4QLU - chains K and W of the 28 polymer chains in the assembly; structure by X-ray diffraction, 2.80 A resolution.

== Chain K ==
Molecule: Proteasome subunit beta type-5
From: Saccharomyces cerevisiae
Notes: EC 3.4.25.1
Reference sequence: P30656 (PSB5_YEAST); residues 1-212 here correspond to UniProt positions 76-287 (UniProt number = residue number + 75)
Sequence (212 residues; each row starts with the number of its first residue):
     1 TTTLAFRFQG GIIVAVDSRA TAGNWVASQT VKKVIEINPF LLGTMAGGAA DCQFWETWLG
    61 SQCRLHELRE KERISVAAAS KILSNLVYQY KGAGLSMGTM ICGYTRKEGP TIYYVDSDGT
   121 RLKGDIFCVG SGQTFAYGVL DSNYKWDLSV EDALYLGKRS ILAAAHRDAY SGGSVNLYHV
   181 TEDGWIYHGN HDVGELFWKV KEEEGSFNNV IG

== Chain W ==
Molecule: Proteasome subunit beta type-3
From: Saccharomyces cerevisiae
Notes: EC 3.4.25.1
Reference sequence: P25451 (PSB3_YEAST); residues 0-204 here correspond to UniProt positions 1-205 (UniProt number = residue number + 1)
Sequence (205 residues; each row starts with the number of its first residue; numbering starts at 0):
     0 MSDPSSINGG IVVAMTGKDC VAIACDLRLG SQSLGVSNKF EKIFHYGHVF LGITGLATDV
    60 TTLNEMFRYK TNLYKLKEER AIEPETFTQL VSSSLYERRF GPYFVGPVVA GINSKSGKPF
   120 IAGFDLIGCI DEAKDFIVSG TASDQLFGMC ESLYEPNLEP EDLFETISQA LLNAADRDAL
   180 SGWGAVVYII KKDEVVKRYL KMRQD
Disordered / not traced: 0
UniProt features mapped onto this chain:
  - modified residue: S30 (Phosphoserine)
  - cross-link: K69 (Glycyl lysine isopeptide (Lys-Gly) (interchain with G-Cter in ubiquitin))

== How chain K and chain W interact ==
Contacting residue pairs - 47 pairs, chain K then chain W:
  R19(K) with D204(W), salt bridge
  N24(K) with R176(W); D177(W); A178(W), hydrogen bond (backbone-backbone); L179(W)
  W25(K) with Q144(W); R176(W)
  V26(K) with D175(W); R176(W), hydrogen bond (backbone-side chain); D177(W); A178(W)
  A27(K) with R176(W), hydrogen bond (backbone-side chain)
  S28(K) with R176(W)
  Q29(K) with R202(W); D204(W)
  F135(K) with L33(W), hydrophobic
  A165(K) with D204(W)
  H166(K) with N37(W), hydrogen bond; W182(W), hydrogen bond (backbone-side chain); Q203(W), hydrogen bond (side chain-backbone)
  R167(K) with S32(W); L33(W); G34(W), hydrogen bond (side chain-backbone); V35(W), hydrogen bond (side chain-backbone); W182(W)
  D168(K) with S32(W)
  A169(K) with R27(W); S32(W), hydrogen bond (backbone-backbone); A178(W)
  Y170(K) with S32(W); A178(W), hydrophobic
  S171(K) with D204(W)
  G172(K) with D204(W)
  G173(K) with R202(W), hydrogen bond (backbone-side chain); D204(W), hydrogen bond (backbone-side chain)
  D192(K) with R202(W), salt bridge
  G194(K) with R202(W)
  F197(K) with Q203(W)
  W198(K) with K200(W); M201(W); Q203(W)
  N209(K) with N37(W); K38(W), hydrogen bond (backbone-side chain)
  V210(K) with N37(W); Q203(W)
  I211(K) with K38(W); Y198(W), hydrophobic
Other interface residues (no listed pair), chain K (25 interface residues in all): V193
Other interface residues (no listed pair), chain W (23 interface residues in all): L26, Q31, S36

== In short ==
25 residues of chain K face 23 of chain W across their interface; the contacts include 12 hydrogen bonds and 2
salt bridges. Polar pairs include R19(K)-D204(W), D192(K)-R202(W) and V26(K)-R176(W).
Here chain K is Proteasome subunit beta type-5 and chain W is Proteasome subunit beta type-3, both from
Saccharomyces cerevisiae. Entry 4QLU (yCP in complex with tripeptidic epoxyketone inhibitor 9) was determined
by X-ray diffraction (same publication as 4QLQ, 4QLS, 4QLT and 4QLV).
